Entry 6OP7 (X-ray diffraction, 1.37 A resolution); this record covers chain A.

Chain A:
Molecule: Metallo-beta-lactamase VIM-20
Organism: Enterobacter cloacae
Reference sequence: A0A344X7M2 (A0A344X7M2_ENTCL); residues 27-266 here = UniProt positions 27-266
Chain sequence (243 residues; numbered 24 to 266; the number before each row is that of its first residue):
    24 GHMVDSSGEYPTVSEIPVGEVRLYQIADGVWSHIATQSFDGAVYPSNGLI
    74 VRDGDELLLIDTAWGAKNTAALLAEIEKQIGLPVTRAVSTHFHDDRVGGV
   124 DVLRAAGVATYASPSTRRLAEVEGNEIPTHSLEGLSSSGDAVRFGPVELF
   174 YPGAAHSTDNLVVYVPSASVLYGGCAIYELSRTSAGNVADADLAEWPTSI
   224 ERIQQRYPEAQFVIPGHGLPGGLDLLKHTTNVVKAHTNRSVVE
Unresolved in the structure: 24-32, 262-266
Differences from the reference sequence: expression tag (24-26)
Modified residues: C198 (cysteinesulfonic acid; OCS)
Bound ions: Zn2+ site 1: H114, H116, H179; Zn2+ site 2: H153, H251 (together with acetate ion)
From the paper describing this entry:
  - post-translational modification sites: C198
  - conformationally variable residues: H114, H116, D118, H179, H240
  - Zn2+ coordination: H114, H116, H153, H179, H251
  - contacts within the chain: E171-R229 (salt bridge)

In short:
H114, H116 and H179 form the Zn2+ site 1. The Zn2+ site 2 is built by H153 and H251. The paper reports Zn2+
coordination by H114, H116 and H153 among others; a modification site at C198.
Chain A is Metallo-beta-lactamase VIM-20 (Enterobacter cloacae); the structure, Structure of oxidized VIM-20,
was determined by X-ray diffraction together with 6OP6 from the same study.
